5LVL - chain A; structure by X-ray diffraction, 1.40 A resolution.

[Chain A]
Name: 3-phosphoinositide-dependent protein kinase 1
From: Homo sapiens
Notes: EC 2.7.11.1
UniProtKB: O15530 (PDPK1_HUMAN); residue numbers follow UniProt; this construct covers 50-359
Sequence (311 residues; row label = number of the first residue in the row):
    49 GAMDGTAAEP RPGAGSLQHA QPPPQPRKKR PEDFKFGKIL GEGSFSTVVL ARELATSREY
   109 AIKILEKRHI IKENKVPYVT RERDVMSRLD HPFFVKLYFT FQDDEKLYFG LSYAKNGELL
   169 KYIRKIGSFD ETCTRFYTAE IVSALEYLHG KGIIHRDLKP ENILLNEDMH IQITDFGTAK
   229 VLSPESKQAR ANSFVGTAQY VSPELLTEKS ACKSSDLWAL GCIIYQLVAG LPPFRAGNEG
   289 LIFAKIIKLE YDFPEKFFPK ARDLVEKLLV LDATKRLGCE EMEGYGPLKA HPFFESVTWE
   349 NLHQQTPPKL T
Disordered / not traced: 49-73
Construct notes: expression tag (49); engineered mutation Gly288 (Tyr in O15530), Ala292 (Gln in O15530)
Modified residues: Ser241 (phosphoserine; SEP)
Swiss-Prot annotation at these positions:
  - active site: Asp205 (Proton acceptor)
  - binding site (ATP): Ser92 to Ser94, Lys111, Ser160 to Ala162, Glu166, Glu209, Asp223
  - modified residue: Ser241 (Phosphoserine), Lys304 (N6-acetyllysine), Thr354 (Phosphothreonine)
  - mutagenesis: Ser241 (S241A: No activation), Ala277 (A277V: 3-fold increase in kinase activity), Thr354 (T354A: Abolishes phosphorylation by MELK)
Residues lining bound ligands:
  - 2,6-dihydroanthra/1,9-cd/pyrazol-6-one (537): Leu88, Gly89, Val96, Ala109, Val143, Leu159, Ser160, Tyr161, Ala162, Lys163, Gly165, Leu212, Thr222
  - dithiane diol (DTD): Phe242, Val243, Gly244, Thr245, Ala246, Val249, Glu287, Phe291
Reported in the primary citation:
  - binding site for 2,6-dihydroanthra/1,9-cd/pyrazol-6-one: Leu88, Val96, Ser160, Ala162, Leu212
  - mutagenesis - K144A, K144E: decreased catalytic activity
  - mutagenesis - K144A, K144E: decreased binding to PIFtide
  - mutagenesis - K144E: increased binding to adenine
  - mutagenesis - V127L, L155E: unchanged catalytic activity on PS653
  - contacts within the chain: Lys163-Glu215 (from molecular simulation)
  - mutagenesis - V127L, L155E: unchanged catalytic activity on 2,6-dihydroanthra/1,9-cd/pyrazol-6-one

[Summary]
Ligands of chain A: 2,6-dihydroanthra/1,9-cd/pyrazol-6-one and dithiane diol. UniProt lists active-site
residue Asp205, 10 ATP-binding residues and 3 mutagenesis sites. The paper reports a binding site for
2,6-dihydroanthra/1,9-cd/pyrazol-6-one at Leu88, Val96 and Ser160 among others; K144A and K144E reduce
catalytic activity; 4 substitutions were tested in all.
Chain A is 3-phosphoinositide-dependent protein kinase 1 (Homo sapiens); the structure, Human PDK1 Kinase
Domain in Complex with Compound PS653 Bound to the ATP-Binding Site, was determined by X-ray diffraction (same
publication as 5LVM, 5LVN, 5LVO and 5LVP).
